PDB entry 2QKC | X-ray diffraction, 2.30 A resolution | chains A and C

Chain A (and C):
Name: Superoxide dismutase [Mn]
From: Homo sapiens
Notes: EC 1.15.1.1; chain C of this document is another copy of the same molecule, construct and numbering; everything in this record applies to it too
UniProt: P04179 (SODM_HUMAN); residues 1-196 here correspond to UniProt positions 25-220 (UniProt number = residue number + 24)
Chain sequence (196 residues; numbered 1 to 196; the number before each row is that of its first residue):
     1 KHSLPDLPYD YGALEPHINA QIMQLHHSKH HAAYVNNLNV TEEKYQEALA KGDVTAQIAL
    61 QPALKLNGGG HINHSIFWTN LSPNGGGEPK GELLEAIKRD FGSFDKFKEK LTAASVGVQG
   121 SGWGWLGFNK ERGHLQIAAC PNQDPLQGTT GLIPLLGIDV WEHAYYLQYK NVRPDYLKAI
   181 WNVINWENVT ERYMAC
Sequence notes: engineered mutation Leu66 (Phe90 in P04179)
Residues lining bound ligands: Mn2+ (MN): His26, His74, Trp123, Asp159, His163

Interface between chain A and chain C:
Pairs across the interface - 34 pairs, chain A then chain C:
  His2(A) with Gly52(C); Val54(C)
  Glu42(A) with Gln57(C), hydrogen bond
  Tyr45(A) with Tyr45(C), hydrophobic; Leu64(C)
  Gln46(A) with Gln46(C); Leu49(C)
  Leu49(A) with Gln46(C); Leu49(C), hydrophobic
  Gly52(A) with His2(C)
  Val54(A) with His2(C); Glu42(C); Gly68(C); Ile72(C), hydrophobic
  Thr55(A) with Ile72(C)
  Gln57(A) with Glu42(C), hydrogen bond; Leu64(C)
  Ile58(A) with Lys65(C); Pro145(C), hydrophobic
  Ala59(A) with Gly148(C)
  Gln61(A) with Gln61(C), hydrogen bond (backbone-side chain); Leu64(C); Lys65(C)
  Leu64(A) with Tyr45(C); Gln57(C)
  Lys65(A) with Ile58(C); Gln61(C)
  Gly68(A) with Val54(C)
  Ile72(A) with Val54(C), hydrophobic; Thr55(C)
  Pro145(A) with Ile58(C), hydrophobic
  Gln147(A) with Thr55(C)
  Gly148(A) with Thr55(C); Ala59(C)
Other interface residues (no listed pair), chain A (25 interface residues in all): Lys1, Leu38, Ala50, Lys51, Gly69, Thr149
Other interface residues (no listed pair), chain C (24 interface residues in all): Lys1, Leu38, Ala50, Gly69, Gln147, Thr149

In short:
25 residues of chain A and 24 residues of chain C are in contact, with 3 hydrogen bonds. Polar pairs include
Glu42(A)-Gln57(C) and Gln61(A)-Gln61(C). Ligands of chain A: Mn2+.
Both chains are Superoxide dismutase [Mn] (Homo sapiens). Entry 2QKC (Structural and Kinetic Study of the
Differences between Human and E.coli Manganese Superoxide Dismutases) was determined by X-ray diffraction
together with 2QKA from the same study.
